5V8V - chain A; structure by X-ray diffraction, 2.60 A resolution.

# Chain A
Name: Renin
From: Homo sapiens
Notes: EC 3.4.23.15
UniProt: P00797 (RENI_HUMAN); residues 70-406 here = UniProt positions 70-406
Chain sequence (337 residues; row label = number of the first residue in the row):
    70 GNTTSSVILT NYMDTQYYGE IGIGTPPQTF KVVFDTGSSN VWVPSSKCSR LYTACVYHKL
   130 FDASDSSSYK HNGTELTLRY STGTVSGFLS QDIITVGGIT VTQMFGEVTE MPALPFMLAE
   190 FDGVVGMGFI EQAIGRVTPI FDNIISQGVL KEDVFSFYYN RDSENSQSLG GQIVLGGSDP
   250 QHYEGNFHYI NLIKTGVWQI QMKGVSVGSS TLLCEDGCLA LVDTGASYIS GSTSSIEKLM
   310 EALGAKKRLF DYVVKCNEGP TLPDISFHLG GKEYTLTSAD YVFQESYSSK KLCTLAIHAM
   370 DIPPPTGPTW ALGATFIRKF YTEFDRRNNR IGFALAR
Disulfide bonds: C117-C124, C283-C287, C325-C362
Covalent attachments: N-acetylglucosamine (NAG) linked to N141
Ligand contacts:
  - 90D (methyl [(4S)-4-(3'-ethyl-6-fluoro[1,1'-biphenyl]-2-yl)-4-hydroxy-4-{(3R)-1-[4-(methylamino)butanoyl]piperidin-3-yl}butyl]carbamate), molecule 1: T84, P184, L187, A295, S296, Y297, S299, F319, D320, F352, E354, T363, H367, M369
  - 90D, molecule 2: T84, Q85, Y86, V102, D104, G106, S107, Y149, S150, T151, P184, F185, L187, A188, F190, V193, Y228, D292, T293, G294, A295, S296, M369, A383
Swiss-Prot annotation at these positions:
  - active site: D104, D292
  - glycosylation (N-linked (GlcNAc...) asparagine): N71, N141
  - natural variant: D104 (D104N: In RTD), R230 (R230K: In RTD)

# Overview
Bound to chain A: compound 90D. Covalently linked N-acetylglucosamine: at N141. UniProt lists active-site
residues D104 and D292.
Chain A is Renin (Homo sapiens); the structure, Crystal Structure of Human Renin in Complex with a
biphenylpipderidinylcarbinol, was determined by X-ray diffraction, deposited together with 5VPM and 5VRP.
